PDB entry 5FGJ | X-ray diffraction, 3.60 A resolution | chains A and B of the 4 polymer chains in the assembly

== Chain A (and B) ==
Molecule: Phenylalanine-4-hydroxylase
From: Rattus norvegicus
Notes: EC 1.14.16.1; chain B of this document is another copy of the same molecule, construct and numbering; everything in this record applies to it too
UniProtKB: P04176 (PH4H_RAT); numbering as in UniProt (aligned over 1-453)
Sequence (453 residues; row label = number of the first residue in the row):
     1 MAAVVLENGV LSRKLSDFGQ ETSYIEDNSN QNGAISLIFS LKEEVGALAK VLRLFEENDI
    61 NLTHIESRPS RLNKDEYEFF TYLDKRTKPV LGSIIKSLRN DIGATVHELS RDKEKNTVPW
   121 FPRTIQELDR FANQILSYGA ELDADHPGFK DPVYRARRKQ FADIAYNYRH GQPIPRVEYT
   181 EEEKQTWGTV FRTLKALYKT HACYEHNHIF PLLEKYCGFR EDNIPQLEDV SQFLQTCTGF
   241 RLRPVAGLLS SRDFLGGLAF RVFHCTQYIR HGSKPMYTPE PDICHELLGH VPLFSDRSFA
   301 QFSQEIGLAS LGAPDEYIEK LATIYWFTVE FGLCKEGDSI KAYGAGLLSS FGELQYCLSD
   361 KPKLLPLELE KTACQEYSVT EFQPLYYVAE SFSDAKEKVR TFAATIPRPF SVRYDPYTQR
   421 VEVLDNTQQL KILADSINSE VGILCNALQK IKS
Unresolved in the structure: 1-19, 137-139, 451-453 (chain B: 1-20, 137-139, 450-453)
Swiss-Prot annotation at these positions:
  - binding site (Fe cation): His285, His290, Glu330
  - modified residue: Ala2 (N-acetylalanine), Ser16 (Phosphoserine)
Bound ions: Mg2+: Glu178 (shared with Glu178(B) of chain B); Fe ion: His285, His290
What the authors report for this chain:
  - conformationally variable residues (order/disorder transition): Tyr138, Leu424 to Thr427
  - post-translational modification sites: Ser16 (citing earlier work)

== How chain A and chain B interact ==
Residue-residue contacts (18; chain A residue first):
  Lys74(A) - Gln449(B)
  Leu430(A) - Leu448(B)
  Lys431(A) - Gln449(B)  hydrogen bond
  Ala434(A) - Val441(B)
  Ala434(A) - Leu444(B)  hydrophobic
  Ala434(A) - Cys445(B)
  Ala434(A) - Leu448(B)  hydrophobic
  Asp435(A) - Cys445(B)
  Ile437(A) - Val441(B)  hydrophobic
  Asn438(A) - Asn438(B)
  Asn438(A) - Val441(B)
  Val441(A) - Ala434(B)
  Val441(A) - Asn438(B)
  Cys445(A) - Ala434(B)
  Cys445(A) - Asp435(B)  hydrogen bond
  Leu448(A) - Leu430(B)
  Leu448(A) - Ala434(B)  hydrophobic
  Gln449(A) - Lys431(B)
Other interface residues (no listed pair), chain A (12 interface residues in all): Gly442
Other interface residues (no listed pair), chain B (12 interface residues in all): Ile437, Gly442

== Summary ==
The chain A/chain B interface involves 12 residues from each chain, with 2 hydrogen bonds. Polar contacts
include Lys431(A)-Gln449(B) and Cys445(A)-Asp435(B). The Fe ion site is built by His285(A) and His290(A).
UniProt lists 3 Fe cation-binding residues on chain A. From the paper: a modification site at Ser16(A);
conformational variability at Tyr138(A) and Leu424(A).
Chain A and chain B are both Phenylalanine-4-hydroxylase (Rattus norvegicus); the structure, Structure of
tetrameric rat phenylalanine hydroxylase, residues 1-453, was determined by X-ray diffraction, deposited
together with 5EGQ.
